PDB entry 9F0Z | electron microscopy, 3.42 A resolution | chains B and G of the 8 polymer chains in the assembly

# Chain B
Molecule: R-strand DNA
Sequence (135 nucleotides; each row starts with the number of its first residue):
     9 CGCAAAAACAAGTTTTTGCTGATTTTTCTTTATAAATAGAGTGTTATGAA
    59 AAATTAGTTTCTCTTACTCTCTTTATGATATTTAAAAAAGCGGTGTCGGC
   109 GCGGCTACAACAACGCGCCGACACCGTTTTGTAGG
Disordered / not traced: 9, 95-143

# Chain G
Protein: Relaxosome protein TraY
Organism: Escherichia coli K-12
Reference sequence: P06627 (TRAY1_ECOLI); numbering as in UniProt (aligned over 1-131)
Amino-acid sequence (131 residues; row label = number of the first residue in the row):
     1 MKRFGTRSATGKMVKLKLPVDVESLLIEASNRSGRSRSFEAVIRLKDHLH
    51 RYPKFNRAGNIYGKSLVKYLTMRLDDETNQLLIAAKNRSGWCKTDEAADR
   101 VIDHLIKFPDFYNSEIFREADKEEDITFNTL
Disordered / not traced: 1-10, 120-131
Curated features (UniProtKB/Swiss-Prot):
  - natural variant: Gly63 (G63D: In strain: ECOR 37)

# Chain B / chain G interface
Residue-residue contacts (10; chain B residue first):
  DT84(B) - Ser36(G)  hydrogen bond to the phosphate
  DT84(B) - Ser38(G)  sugar contact
  DT84(B) - Phe39(G)  phosphate contact
  DT84(B) - Arg73(G)  base contact
  DG85(B) - Arg37(G)  phosphate contact
  DG85(B) - Ser38(G)  hydrogen bond to the phosphate
  DG85(B) - Thr71(G)  sugar contact
  DG85(B) - Arg73(G)  hydrogen bond to the base
  DA86(B) - Met13(G)  base contact
  DT87(B) - Lys15(G)  base contact
Other interface residues (no listed pair), chain B (5 interface residues in all): DA88

# Summary
5 residues of chain B face 8 of chain G across their interface; the contacts include 3 hydrogen bonds. Among
the polar pairs are DG85(B)-Arg73(G), DT84(B)-Ser36(G) and DG85(B)-Ser38(G).
Here chain B is R-strand DNA and chain G is Relaxosome protein TraY (Escherichia coli K-12). Entry 9F0Z
(CryoEM structure of the F plasmid relaxosome with truncated TraI1-863 in its TE mode, derived from ...) was
determined by electron microscopy (same publication as 9F0X, 9F0Y, 9F10, 9F11 and 9F12).
